PDB entry 5FZ5 | electron microscopy, 8.80 A resolution (very low resolution: no residue pairs are listed; an interface is given only as per-side residue counts) | chains A and B of the 22 polymer chains in the assembly

Chain A:
Protein: DNA-directed RNA polymerase II subunit RPB1
Source organism: Saccharomyces cerevisiae
Notes: EC 2.7.7.6
UniProtKB: P04050 (RPB1_YEAST); residues 1-1733 here = UniProt positions 1-1733
Amino-acid sequence (1733 residues; row label = number of the first residue in the row):
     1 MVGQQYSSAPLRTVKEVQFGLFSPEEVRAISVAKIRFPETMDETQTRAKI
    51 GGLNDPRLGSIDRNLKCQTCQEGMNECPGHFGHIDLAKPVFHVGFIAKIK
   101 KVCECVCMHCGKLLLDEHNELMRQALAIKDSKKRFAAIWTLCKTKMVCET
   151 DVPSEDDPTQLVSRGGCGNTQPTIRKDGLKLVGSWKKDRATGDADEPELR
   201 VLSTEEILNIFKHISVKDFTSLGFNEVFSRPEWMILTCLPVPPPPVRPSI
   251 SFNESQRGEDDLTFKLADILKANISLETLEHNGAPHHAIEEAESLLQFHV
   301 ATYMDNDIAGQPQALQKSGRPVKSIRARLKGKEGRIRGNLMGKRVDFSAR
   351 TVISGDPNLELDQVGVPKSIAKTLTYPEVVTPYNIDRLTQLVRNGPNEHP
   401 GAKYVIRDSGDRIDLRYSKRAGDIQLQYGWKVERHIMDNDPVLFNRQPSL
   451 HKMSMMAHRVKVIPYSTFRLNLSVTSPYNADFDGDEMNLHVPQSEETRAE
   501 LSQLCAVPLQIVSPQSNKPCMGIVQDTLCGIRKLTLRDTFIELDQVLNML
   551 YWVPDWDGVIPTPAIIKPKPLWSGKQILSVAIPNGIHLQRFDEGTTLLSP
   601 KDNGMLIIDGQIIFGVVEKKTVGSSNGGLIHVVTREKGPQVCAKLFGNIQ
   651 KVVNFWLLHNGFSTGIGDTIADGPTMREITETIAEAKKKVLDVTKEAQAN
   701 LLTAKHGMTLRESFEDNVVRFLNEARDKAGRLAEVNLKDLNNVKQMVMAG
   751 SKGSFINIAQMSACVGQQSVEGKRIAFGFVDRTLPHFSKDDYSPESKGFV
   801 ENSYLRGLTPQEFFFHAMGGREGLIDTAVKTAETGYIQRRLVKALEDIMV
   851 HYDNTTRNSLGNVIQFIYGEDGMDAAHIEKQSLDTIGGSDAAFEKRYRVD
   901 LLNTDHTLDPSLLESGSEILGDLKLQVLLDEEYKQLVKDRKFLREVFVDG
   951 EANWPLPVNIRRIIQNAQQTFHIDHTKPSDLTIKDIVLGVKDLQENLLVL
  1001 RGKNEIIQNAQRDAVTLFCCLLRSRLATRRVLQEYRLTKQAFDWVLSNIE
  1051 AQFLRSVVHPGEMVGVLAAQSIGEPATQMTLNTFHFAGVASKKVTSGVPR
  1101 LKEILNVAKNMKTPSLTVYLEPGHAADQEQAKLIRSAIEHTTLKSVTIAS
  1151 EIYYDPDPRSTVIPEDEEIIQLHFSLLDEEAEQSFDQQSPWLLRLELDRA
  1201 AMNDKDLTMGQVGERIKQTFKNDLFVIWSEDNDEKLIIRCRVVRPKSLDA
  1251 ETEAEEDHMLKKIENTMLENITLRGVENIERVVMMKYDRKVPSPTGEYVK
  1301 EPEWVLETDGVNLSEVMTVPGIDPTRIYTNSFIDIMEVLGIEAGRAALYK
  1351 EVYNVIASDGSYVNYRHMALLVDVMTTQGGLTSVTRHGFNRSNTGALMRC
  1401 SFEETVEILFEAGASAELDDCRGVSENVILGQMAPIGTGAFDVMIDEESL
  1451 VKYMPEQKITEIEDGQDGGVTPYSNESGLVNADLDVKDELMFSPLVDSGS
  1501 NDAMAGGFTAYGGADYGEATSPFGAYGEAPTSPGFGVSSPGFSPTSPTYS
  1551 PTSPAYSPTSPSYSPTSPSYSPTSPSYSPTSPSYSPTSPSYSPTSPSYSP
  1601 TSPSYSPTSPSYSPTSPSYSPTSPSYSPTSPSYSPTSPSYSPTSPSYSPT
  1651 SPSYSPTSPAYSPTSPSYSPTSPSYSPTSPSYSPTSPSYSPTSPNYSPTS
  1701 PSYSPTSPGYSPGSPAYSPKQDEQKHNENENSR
Unresolved in the structure: 1-2, 155-163, 188-196, 1080-1092, 1176-1186, 1244-1253, 1453-1733
Metal / ion sites: Zn2+ site 1: Cys67, Cys70, Cys77; Zn2+ site 2: Cys107, Cys110, Cys148; Mg2+: Asp481, Asp483, Asp485
UniProt features mapped onto this chain:
  - region: Pro248 to Asp260 (Lid loop), Asn306 to Lys323 (Rudder loop), Pro810 to Glu822 (Bridging helix)
  - binding site (Zn(2+)): Cys67, Cys70, Cys77, His80, Cys107, Cys110, Cys148, Cys167
  - binding site (Mg(2+)): Asp481, Asp483, Asp485
  - modified residue: Thr1471 (Phosphothreonine)
  - cross-link (Glycyl lysine isopeptide (Lys-Gly)): Lys695 (interchain with G-Cter in ubiquitin), Lys1246 (interchain with G-Cter in ubiquitin), Lys1350 (interchain with G-Cter in ubiquitin)

Chain B:
Protein: DNA-directed RNA polymerase II subunit RPB2
Source organism: Saccharomyces cerevisiae
Notes: EC 2.7.7.6
UniProtKB: P08518 (RPB2_YEAST); numbering as in UniProt (aligned over 1-1224)
Amino-acid sequence (1224 residues; row label = number of the first residue in the row):
     1 MSDLANSEKYYDEDPYGFEDESAPITAEDSWAVISAFFREKGLVSQQLDS
    51 FNQFVDYTLQDIICEDSTLILEQLAQHTTESDNISRKYEISFGKIYVTKP
   101 MVNESDGVTHALYPQEARLRNLTYSSGLFVDVKKRTYEAIDVPGRELKYE
   151 LIAEESEDDSESGKVFIGRLPIMLRSKNCYLSEATESDLYKLKECPFDMG
   201 GYFIINGSEKVLIAQERSAGNIVQVFKKAAPSPISHVAEIRSALEKGSRF
   251 ISTLQVKLYGREGSSARTIKATLPYIKQDIPIVIIFRALGIIPDGEILEH
   301 ICYDVNDWQMLEMLKPCVEDGFVIQDRETALDFIGRRGTALGIKKEKRIQ
   351 YAKDILQKEFLPHITQLEGFESRKAFFLGYMINRLLLCALDRKDQDDRDH
   401 FGKKRLDLAGPLLAQLFKTLFKKLTKDIFRYMQRTVEEAHDFNMKLAINA
   451 KTITSGLKYALATGNWGEQKKAMSSRAGVSQVLNRYTYSSTLSHLRRTNT
   501 PIGRDGKLAKPRQLHNTHWGLVCPAETPEGQACGLVKNLSLMSCISVGTD
   551 PMPIITFLSEWGMEPLEDYVPHQSPDATRVFVNGVWHGVHRNPARLMETL
   601 RTLRRKGDINPEVSMIRDIREKELKIFTDAGRVYRPLFIVEDDESLGHKE
   651 LKVRKGHIAKLMATEYQDIEGGFEDVEEYTWSSLLNEGLVEYIDAEEEES
   701 ILIAMQPEDLEPAEANEENDLDVDPAKRIRVSHHATTFTHCEIHPSMILG
   751 VAASIIPFPDHNQSPRNTYQSAMGKQAMGVFLTNYNVRMDTMANILYYPQ
   801 KPLGTTRAMEYLKFRELPAGQNAIVAIACYSGYNQEDSMIMNQSSIDRGL
   851 FRSLFFRSYMDQEKKYGMSITETFEKPQRTNTLRMKHGTYDKLDDDGLIA
   901 PGVRVSGEDVIIGKTTPISPDEEELGQRTAYHSKRDASTPLRSTENGIVD
   951 QVLVTTNQDGLKFVKVRVRTTKIPQIGDKFASRHGQKGTIGITYRREDMP
  1001 FTAEGIVPDLIINPHAIPSRMTVAHLIECLLSKVAALSGNEGDASPFTDI
  1051 TVEGISKLLREHGYQSRGFEVMYNGHTGKKLMAQIFFGPTYYQRLRHMVD
  1101 DKIHARARGPMQVLTRQPVEGRSRDGGLRFGEMERDCMIAHGAASFLKER
  1151 LMEASDAFRVHICGICGLMTVIAKLNHNQFECKGCDNKIDIYQIHIPYAA
  1201 KLLFQELMAMNITPRLYTDRSRDF
Unresolved in the structure: 1-19, 77-83, 139-146, 152, 158-162, 468-473, 503-508, 669-674, 715-722, 1224
Metal / ion sites: Zn2+: Cys1163, Cys1166, Cys1182, Cys1185

How chain A and chain B interact:
At this resolution (9 A) residue pairs are not listed: 220 residues of chain A and 206 of chain B lie at the interface.

In short:
220 residues of chain A face 206 of chain B across their interface. Cys67(A), Cys70(A) and Cys77(A) coordinate
Zn2+ site 1. Cys107(A), Cys110(A) and Cys148(A) coordinate Zn2+ site 2. UniProt lists 8 Zn2+-binding residues
and 3 Mg2+-binding residues on chain A.
Chain A is DNA-directed RNA polymerase II subunit RPB1 and chain B is DNA-directed RNA polymerase II subunit
RPB2, both from Saccharomyces cerevisiae; the structure, Transcription initiation complex structures elucidate
DNA opening (CC), was determined by electron microscopy together with 5FYW, 5IP7 and 5IP9 from the same study.
